PDB entry 8JHN | electron microscopy, 3.75 A resolution | chains A and D of the 5 polymer chains in the assembly

# Chain A
Protein: G protein subunit alpha o1, Guanine nucleotide-binding protein G(o) subunit alpha
Source organism: Homo sapiens
UniProtKB: chimeric construct of A0A1W2PS82, P09471: residues 4-173 from A0A1W2PS82 (A0A1W2PS82_HUMAN) positions 4-57 (offset varies); residues 183-354 from P09471 positions 183-354 (same numbers)
Sequence (240 residues; numbered -11 to 354; 126 numbers in that range are skipped by the numbering (no residue carries them; nothing is unmodelled there); the number before each row is that of its first residue; numbers below 1 keep their minus sign (Met-11 is residue -11)):
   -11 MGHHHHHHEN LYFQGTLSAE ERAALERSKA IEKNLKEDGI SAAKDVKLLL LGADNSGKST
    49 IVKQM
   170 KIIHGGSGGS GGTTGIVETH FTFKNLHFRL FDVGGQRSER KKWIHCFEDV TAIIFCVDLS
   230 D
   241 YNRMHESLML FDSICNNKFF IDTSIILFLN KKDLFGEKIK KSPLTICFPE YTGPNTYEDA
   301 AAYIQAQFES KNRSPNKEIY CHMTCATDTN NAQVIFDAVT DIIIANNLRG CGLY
Not modelled in the structure: -11 to 5, 170-182, 241-244
Differences from the reference sequence: initiating methionine (-11); expression tag (-10 to 3); engineered mutation Asp42 (Gly in A0A1W2PS82), Asn43 (Glu in A0A1W2PS82), Asp227 (Ala in P09471), Asp230 (Gly in P09471), Ala332 (Ile in P09471), Ile335 (Val in P09471); linker (174-182)
Curated features (UniProtKB/Swiss-Prot):
  - region: Phe197 to Arg206 (G3 motif), Ile266 to Asp273 (G4 motif), Thr324 to Thr329 (G5 motif)
  - binding site (GTP): Asn270, Asp273, Cys325
  - modified residue: Gln205 (5-glutamyl histamine), Cys351 (ADP-ribosylcysteine)
  - lipidation: Cys351 (S-palmitoyl cysteine)

# Chain D
Protein: Hydroxycarboxylic acid receptor 2
Source organism: Homo sapiens
UniProtKB: chimeric construct of P08173, Q8TDS4: residues -30 to -9 from P08173 (ACM4_HUMAN) positions 2-23 (UniProt number = residue number + 32); residues 2-363 from Q8TDS4 positions 2-363 (same numbers)
Sequence (419 residues; numbered -55 to 363; the number before each row is that of its first residue; numbers below 1 keep their minus sign (Met-55 is residue -55)):
   -55 MGKTIIALSY IFCLVFADYK DDDDAANFTP VNGSSGNQSV RLVTSSSLEV LFQGPGSNRH
     5 HLQDHFLEID KKNCCVFRDD FIVKVLPPVL GLEFIFGLLG NGLALWIFCF HLKSWKSSRI
    65 FLFNLAVADF LLIICLPFLM DNYVRRWDWK FGDIPCRLML FMLAMNRQGS IIFLTVVAVD
   125 RYFRVVHPHH ALNKISNRTA AIISCLLWGI TIGLTVHLLK KKMPIQNGGA NLCSSFSICH
   185 TFQWHEAMFL LEFFLPLGII LFCSARIIWS LRQRQMDRHA KIKRAITFIM VVAIVFVICF
   245 LPSVVVRIRI FWLLHTSGTQ NCEVYRSVDL AFFITLSFTY MNSMLDPVVY YFSSPSFPNF
   305 FSTLINRCLQ RKMTGEPDNN RSTSVELTGD PNKTRGAPEA LMANSGEPWS PSYLGPTSP
Not modelled in the structure: -55 to 7, 53-59, 138-139, 306-363
Differences from the reference sequence: initiating methionine (-55); expression tag (-54 to -31); linker (-8 to 1)
Cystine bridges: Cys18-Cys183, Cys19-Cys266, Cys100-Cys177
Ligand contacts: Monomethyl fumarate (UR9): Tyr87, Trp91, Leu104, Leu107, Arg111, Cys177, Ser178, Ser179, Leu280, Tyr284
Curated features (UniProtKB/Swiss-Prot):
  - glycosylation (N-linked (GlcNAc...) asparagine): Asn-24, Asn-19
  - modified residue: Ser328 (Phosphoserine)
What the authors report for this chain:
  - binding site for Monomethyl fumarate: Arg111, Ser179, Tyr284
  - mutagenesis - R111A: abolished signaling in response to Monomethyl fumarate
  - mutagenesis - R111A, S179A: unchanged expression

# Chain A / chain D interface
Pairs across the interface (25):
  Asp337(A) - Arg218(D)
  Thr340(A) - His133(D)
  Thr340(A) - Arg218(D)  hydrogen bond
  Asp341(A) - Arg218(D)
  Asp341(A) - Met220(D)
  Ile343(A) - Pro132(D)  hydrophobic
  Ile343(A) - His133(D)
  Ile344(A) - Val129(D)
  Ile344(A) - Pro132(D)  hydrophobic
  Ile344(A) - Leu215(D)  hydrophobic
  Ile344(A) - Met220(D)  hydrophobic
  Asn347(A) - Arg128(D)
  Leu348(A) - Val129(D)  hydrophobic
  Gly350(A) - Ser62(D)
  Gly350(A) - Arg63(D)
  Cys351(A) - Ser62(D)
  Cys351(A) - Arg125(D)
  Cys351(A) - Arg128(D)  hydrogen bond
  Gly352(A) - Ser297(D)
  Gly352(A) - Ser298(D)  hydrogen bond (backbone-backbone)
  Leu353(A) - Arg125(D)
  Leu353(A) - Ala229(D)  hydrophobic
  Leu353(A) - Ser297(D)
  Tyr354(A) - Lys225(D)
  Tyr354(A) - Ile226(D)  hydrophobic
Other interface residues (no listed pair), chain A (15 interface residues in all): Leu195, Glu318, Phe336
Other interface residues (no listed pair), chain D (18 interface residues in all): His223, Ile233, Pro299

# Overview
Chain A and chain D form an interface of 15 and 18 residues respectively, with 3 hydrogen bonds. Among the
polar pairs are Thr340(A)-Arg218(D), Cys351(A)-Arg128(D) and Gly352(A)-Ser298(D). From the paper: a binding
site for Monomethyl fumarate at Arg111(D), Ser179(D) and Tyr284(D); R111A of chain D abolishes signaling in
response to Monomethyl fumarate.
Here chain A is G protein subunit alpha o1, Guanine nucleotide-binding protein G(o) subunit alpha and chain D
is Hydroxycarboxylic acid receptor 2, both from Homo sapiens. Entry 8JHN (Structure of MMF-GPR109A-G protein
complex) was determined by electron microscopy together with 8IY9, 8IYH, 8IYW and 8JER from the same study.
